Entry 1O0F (X-ray diffraction, 1.50 A resolution); this record covers chain A.

# Chain A
Molecule: Ribonuclease pancreatic
Source organism: Bos taurus
Notes: EC 3.1.27.5
Reference sequence: P61823 (RNAS1_BOVIN); residues 1-124 here correspond to UniProt positions 27-150 (UniProt number = residue number + 26)
Sequence (124 residues; row label = number of the first residue in the row):
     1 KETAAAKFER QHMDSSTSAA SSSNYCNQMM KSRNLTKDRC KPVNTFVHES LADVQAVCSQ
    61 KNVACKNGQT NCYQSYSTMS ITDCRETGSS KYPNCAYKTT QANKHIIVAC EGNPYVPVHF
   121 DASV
UniProt features mapped onto this chain:
  - active site: H12 (Proton acceptor), H119 (Proton donor)
  - binding site (substrate): K7, R10, K41 to T45, K66, R85
  - glycosylation: K1 (N-linked (Glc) (glycation) lysine), K7 (N-linked (Glc) (glycation) lysine), N34 (N-linked (GlcNAc...) asparagine), K37 (N-linked (Glc) (glycation) lysine), K41 (N-linked (Glc) (glycation) lysine)
Disulfide bonds: C26-C84, C40-C95, C58-C110, C65-C72
Small-molecule neighbours: adenosine-3'-5'-diphosphate (A3P): K7, Q11, H12, K41, C65, N67, Q69, N71, C72, A109, E111, V118, H119, F120
Reported in the primary citation:
  - binding site for adenosine-3'-5'-diphosphate: K7, H12, K41, N71, H119, F120
  - catalytic residues: H119 (citing earlier work)

# Summary
Ligands of chain A: adenosine-3'-5'-diphosphate. UniProt lists active-site residues H12 and H119 and 9
substrate-binding residues. From the paper: the catalytic residue H119; a binding site for
adenosine-3'-5'-diphosphate at K7, H12 and K41 among others.
Chain A is Ribonuclease pancreatic (Bos taurus); the structure, RNASE A in complex with 3',5'-ADP, was
determined by X-ray diffraction together with 1O0H, 1O0M, 1O0N and 1O0O from the same study.
